PDB entry 7OCK | electron microscopy, 3.60 A resolution | chains F and H of the 12 polymer chains in the assembly

[Chain F (and H)]
Molecule: S-adenosylmethionine synthase
Source organism: Escherichia coli (strain K12)
Notes: EC 2.5.1.6; chain H of this document is another copy of the same molecule, construct and numbering; everything in this record applies to it too
Reference sequence: A0A4S5B2W6 (A0A4S5B2W6_ECOLI); residues 0-383 here correspond to UniProt positions 1-384 (UniProt number = residue number + 1)
Sequence (390 residues; each row starts with the number of its first residue; numbering starts at 0):
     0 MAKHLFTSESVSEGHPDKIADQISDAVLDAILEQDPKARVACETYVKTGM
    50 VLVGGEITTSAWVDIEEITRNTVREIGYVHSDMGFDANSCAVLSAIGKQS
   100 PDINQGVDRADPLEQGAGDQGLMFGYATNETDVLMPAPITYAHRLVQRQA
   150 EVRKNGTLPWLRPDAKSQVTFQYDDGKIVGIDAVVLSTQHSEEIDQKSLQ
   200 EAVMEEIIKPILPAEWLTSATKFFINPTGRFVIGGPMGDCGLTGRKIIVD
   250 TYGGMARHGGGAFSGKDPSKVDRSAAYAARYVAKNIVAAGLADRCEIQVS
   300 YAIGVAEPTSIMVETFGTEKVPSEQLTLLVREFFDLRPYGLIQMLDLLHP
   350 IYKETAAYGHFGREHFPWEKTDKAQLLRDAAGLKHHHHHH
Disordered / not traced: 0, 385-389 (chain H: 0, 384-389)
Sequence notes: expression tag (384-389)

[Chain F / chain H interface]
Residue-residue contacts (24; chain F residue first):
  Leu51(F) - Leu92(H)  hydrophobic
  Trp61(F) - Trp61(H)  hydrophobic
  Trp61(F) - Val62(H)
  Val62(F) - Trp61(H)
  Asp63(F) - Trp61(H)
  Asp63(F) - Lys97(H)  salt bridge
  Ile64(F) - Lys97(H)
  Glu65(F) - Ile95(H)
  Glu65(F) - Lys97(H)
  Val91(F) - Ala94(H)
  Leu92(F) - Leu92(H)  hydrophobic
  Leu92(F) - Ala94(H)  hydrophobic
  Ser93(F) - Val91(H)
  Ser93(F) - Leu92(H)
  Ser93(F) - Ser93(H)  hydrogen bond (backbone-backbone)
  Ala94(F) - Glu65(H)
  Ala94(F) - Val91(H)
  Ile95(F) - Glu65(H)  hydrogen bond (backbone-side chain)
  Gly96(F) - Asp63(H)
  Gly96(F) - Glu65(H)  hydrogen bond (backbone-side chain)
  Lys97(F) - Asp63(H)  hydrogen bond (backbone-side chain)
  Lys97(F) - Glu65(H)  hydrogen bond (backbone-side chain)
  Lys97(F) - Glu66(H)
  Gln98(F) - Asp63(H)
Interface residues without a listed pair, chain F (15 interface residues in all): Ser99
Interface residues without a listed pair, chain H (12 interface residues in all): Gly96

[In short]
Chain F and chain H form an interface of 15 and 12 residues respectively, with 5 hydrogen bonds and 1 salt
bridge. Polar contacts include Asp63(F)-Lys97(H), Ile95(F)-Glu65(H) and Gly96(F)-Glu65(H).
Chain F and chain H are both S-adenosylmethionine synthase (Escherichia coli (strain K12)); the structure, MAT
in complex with SAMH, was determined by electron microscopy.
